PDB entry 6LSH | X-ray diffraction, 2.23 A resolution | chains A and C of the 3 polymer chains in the assembly

# Chain A
Name: Genome polyprotein
Source organism: Human enterovirus 71
Notes: EC 2.7.7.48
Reference sequence: E5RPG3 (E5RPG3_HE71); residues 1-462 here correspond to UniProt positions 1732-2193 (UniProt number = residue number + 1731)
Sequence (468 residues; row label = number of the first residue in the row):
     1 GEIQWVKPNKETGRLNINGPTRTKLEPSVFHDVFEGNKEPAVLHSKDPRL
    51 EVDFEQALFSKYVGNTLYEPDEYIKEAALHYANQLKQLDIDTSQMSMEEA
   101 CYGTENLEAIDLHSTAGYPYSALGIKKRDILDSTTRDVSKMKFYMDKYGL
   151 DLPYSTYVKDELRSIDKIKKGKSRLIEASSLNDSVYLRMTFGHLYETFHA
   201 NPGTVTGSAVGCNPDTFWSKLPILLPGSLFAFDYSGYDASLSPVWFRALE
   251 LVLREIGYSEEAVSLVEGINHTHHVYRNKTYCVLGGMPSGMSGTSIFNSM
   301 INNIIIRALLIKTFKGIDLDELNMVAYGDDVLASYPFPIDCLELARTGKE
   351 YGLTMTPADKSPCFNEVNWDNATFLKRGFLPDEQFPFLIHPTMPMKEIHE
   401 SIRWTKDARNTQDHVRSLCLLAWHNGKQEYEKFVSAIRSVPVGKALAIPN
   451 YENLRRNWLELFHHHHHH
Unresolved in the structure: 464-468
Construct notes: engineered mutation Ser-114 (Thr1845 in E5RPG3), Thr-115 (Ser1846 in E5RPG3), Met-291 (Cys2022 in E5RPG3); expression tag (463-468)
Metal / ion sites: Zn2+: His-271, His-273, Cys-282, Glu-343
Reported in the primary citation:
  - mutagenesis - T114S/S115T (50-fold): decreased binding to NTP

# Chain C
Molecule: 18-nt RNA strand
Sequence (18 nucleotides; each row starts with the number of its first residue):
   684 UGUUCGACGAGAGAGACC
Unresolved in the structure: 684-692

# How chain A and chain C interact
Residue-residue contacts - 29 pairs, chain A then chain C:
  His-113(A) / A695(C)  salt bridge to the phosphate
  His-113(A) / G696(C)  salt bridge to the phosphate
  Ser-133(A) / A693(C)  phosphate contact
  Ser-133(A) / G694(C)  phosphate contact
  Arg-174(A) / C701(C)  base contact
  Ser-295(A) / C701(C)  base contact
  Tyr-327(A) / C701(C)  hydrogen bond to the sugar
  Gly-328(A) / C701(C)  sugar contact
  Asp-329(A) / C701(C)  phosphate contact
  Asp-330(A) / C701(C)  phosphate contact
  Leu-375(A) / C700(C)  sugar contact
  Leu-375(A) / C701(C)  sugar contact
  Lys-376(A) / C700(C)  salt bridge to the phosphate
  Lys-376(A) / C701(C)  phosphate contact
  Arg-377(A) / C700(C)  sugar contact
  Met-393(A) / A699(C)  sugar contact
  Met-393(A) / C700(C)  sugar contact
  Ser-401(A) / G698(C)  hydrogen bond to the phosphate
  Ser-401(A) / A699(C)  hydrogen bond to the phosphate
  Lys-406(A) / G698(C)  phosphate contact
  Asn-410(A) / G696(C)  hydrogen bond to the sugar
  Asn-410(A) / A697(C)  sugar contact
  Asp-413(A) / G696(C)  hydrogen bond to the base
  Asp-413(A) / A697(C)  sugar contact
  His-414(A) / A697(C)  sugar contact
  His-414(A) / G698(C)  sugar contact
  Ser-417(A) / G698(C)  sugar contact
  Leu-418(A) / G698(C)  sugar contact
  Leu-421(A) / A699(C)  sugar contact
Interface residues without a listed pair, chain A (23 interface residues in all): Leu-112, Lys-159, Glu-397

# Summary
23 residues of chain A face 9 of chain C across their interface, with 5 hydrogen bonds and 3 salt bridges.
Polar contacts include Asp-413(A)/G696(C), Tyr-327(A)/C701(C) and Asn-410(A)/G696(C). His-271(A), His-273(A),
Cys-282(A) and Glu-343(A) coordinate Zn2+. From the paper: T114S/S115T of chain A reduce binding to NTP.
Chain A is Genome polyprotein (Human enterovirus 71) and chain C is an 18-nt RNA strand; the structure,
Crystal structure of the enterovirus 71 polymerase elongation complex (C2S6M form), was determined by X-ray
diffraction, deposited together with 6LSE, 6LSF and 6LSG.
